5NT2 - chains E and V of the 8 polymer chains in the assembly; structure by X-ray diffraction, 4.26 A resolution (low resolution: residue-level contacts below are approximate; hydrogen-bond / salt-bridge calls are withheld).

# Chain E
Molecule: Non-structural protein 1
From: Influenza A virus (strain A/Puerto Rico/8/1934 H1N1)
UniProtKB: P03496 (NS1_I34A1); residues 1-230 here = UniProt positions 1-230
Amino-acid sequence (233 residues; numbered -2 to 230; the number before each row is that of its first residue; numbers below 1 keep their minus sign (Gly-2 is residue -2)):
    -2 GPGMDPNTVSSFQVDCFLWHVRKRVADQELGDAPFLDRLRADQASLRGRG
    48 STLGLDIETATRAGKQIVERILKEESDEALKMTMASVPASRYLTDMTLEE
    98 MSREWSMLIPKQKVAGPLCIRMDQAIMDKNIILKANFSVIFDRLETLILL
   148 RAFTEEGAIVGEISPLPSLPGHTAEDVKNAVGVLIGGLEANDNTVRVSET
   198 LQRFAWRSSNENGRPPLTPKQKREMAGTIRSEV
Not modelled in the structure: -2 to 2, 204-230
Construct notes: expression tag (-2 to 0); engineered mutation Ala38 (Arg in P03496), Ala41 (Lys in P03496), Ala187 (Trp in P03496); variant Glu101 (Asp in P03496)
Curated features (UniProtKB/Swiss-Prot):
  - region: Val180 to Thr215 (CPSF4-binding), Ala223 to Val230 (PABPN1-binding)
  - motif: Ile137 to Leu146 (Nuclear export signal)
  - cross-link (Glycyl lysine isopeptide (Lys-Gly)): Lys20 (interchain with G-Cter in ISG15), Lys108 (interchain with G-Cter in ISG15), Lys110 (interchain with G-Cter in ISG15), Lys126 (interchain with G-Cter in ISG15), Lys217 (interchain with G-Cter in ISG15), Lys219 (interchain with G-Cter in ISG15)
  - mutagenesis: Lys20 (K20A: No of ISGylation of band I form; when associated with K-41; K-217 and K-219), Glu96 (E96A: Complete loss of inhibition of RIGI CARD ubiquitination; when associated with A-97), Glu97 (E97A: Complete loss of inhibition of RIGI CARD ubiquitination; when associated with A-96), Lys108 (K108A: No of ISGylation of band II form; when associated with K-110 and K-126), Lys110 (K110A: No of ISGylation of band II form; when associated with K-108 and K-126), Lys126 (K126A: No of ISGylation of band II form; when associated with K-108 and K-110), Lys217 (K217A: No of ISGylation of band I form; when associated with K-20; K-41 and K-219), Lys219 (K219A: No of ISGylation of band I form; when associated with K-20; K-41 and K-217)
What the authors report for this chain:
  - mutagenesis - R35A: unchanged signaling
  - mutagenesis - Y89A/L95A/S99A: unchanged signaling in response to interferon response
  - mutagenesis - R140A (Kd 24.1 uM): unchanged binding to E3 ubiquitin/ISG15 ligase TRIM25 (chain V)
  - mutagenesis - L95A/S99A (Kd 125 uM): decreased binding to E3 ubiquitin/ISG15 ligase TRIM25 (chain V)

# Chain V
Molecule: E3 ubiquitin/ISG15 ligase TRIM25
From: Homo sapiens
Notes: EC 6.3.2.-, 2.3.2.27
UniProtKB: Q14258 (TRI25_HUMAN); residues 190-379 here = UniProt positions 190-379
Amino-acid sequence (193 residues; row label = number of the first residue in the row):
   187 GPGSLSQASADLEATLRHKLTVMYSQINGASRALDDVRNRQQDVRMTANR
   237 KVEQLQQEYTEMKALLDASETTSTRKIKEEEKRVNSKFDTIYQILLKKKS
   287 EIQTLKEEIEQSLTKRDEFEFLEKASKLRGISTKPVYIPEVELNHKLIKG
   337 IHQSTIDLKNELKQCIGRLQELTPSSGDPGEHDPASTHKSTRP
Not modelled in the structure: 187-189, 363-379
Construct notes: expression tag (187-189); variant Leu358 (Pro in Q14258)

# How chain E and chain V interact
Contacting residue pairs (27; chain E residue first):
  Met79(E) with Gln243(V)
  Thr80(E) with Arg236(V); Glu239(V)
  Met81(E) with Arg236(V); Gln240(V); Gln243(V); Glu244(V)
  Val84(E) with Arg236(V)
  Arg88(E) with Asp229(V)
  Tyr89(E) with Asp222(V); Asn225(V); Arg226(V); Asp229(V)
  Thr91(E) with Arg226(V)
  Met93(E) with Arg226(V)
  Leu95(E) with Asp222(V); Val223(V); Arg226(V)
  Met98(E) with Asp222(V)
  Ser99(E) with Ala219(V)
  Asn133(E) with Asp222(V); Arg226(V)
  Ile145(E) with Arg218(V)
  Leu146(E) with Arg218(V)
  Glu159(E) with Arg218(V)
  Ser161(E) with Arg218(V)
  Pro164(E) with Asn214(V)
Interface residues without a listed pair, chain E (21 interface residues in all): Ser87, Thr94, Glu101, Pro162
Interface residues without a listed pair, chain V (15 interface residues in all): Gln212, Met232

# Summary
Chain E and chain V form an interface of 21 and 15 residues respectively. UniProt lists 8 mutagenesis sites on
chain E. From the paper: L95A/S99A of chain E reduce binding to E3 ubiquitin/ISG15 ligase TRIM25 (chain V);
R35A of chain E leaves signaling unchanged; 4 substitutions were tested in all.
Chain E is Non-structural protein 1 (Influenza A virus (strain A/Puerto Rico/8/1934 H1N1)) and chain V is E3
ubiquitin/ISG15 ligase TRIM25 (Homo sapiens); the structure, Complex of influenza A NS1 with TRIM25 coiled
coil domain, was determined by X-ray diffraction together with 6FLM, 6FLN and 5NT1 from the same study.
